Entry 6V3E (electron microscopy, 4.40 A resolution (low resolution: residue-level contacts below are approximate; hydrogen-bond / salt-bridge calls are withheld)); this record covers chains sN1 and d of the 20 polymer chains in the assembly.

Chain sN1:
Molecule: 16s Ribosomal RNA
From: Acinetobacter baumannii
Sequence (1544 nucleotides; row label = number of the first residue in the row):
     1 UUUAACUGAA GAGUUUGAUC AUGGCUCAGA UUGAACGCUG GCGGCAGGCU UAACACAUGC
    61 AAGUCGAGCG GGGGAAGGUA GCUUGCUACC GGACCUAGCG GCGGACGGGU GAGUAAUGCU
   121 UAGGAAUCUG CCUAUUAGUG GGGGACAACA UCUCGAAAGG GAUGCUAAUA CCGCAUACGU
   181 CCUACGGGAG AAAGCAGGGG AUCUUCGGAC CUUGCGCUAA UAGAUGAGCC UAAGUCGGAU
   241 UAGCUAGUUG GUGGGGUAAA GGCCUACCAA GGCGACGAUC UGUAGCGGGU CUGAGAGGAU
   301 GAUCCGCCAC ACUGGGACUG AGACACGGCC CAGACUCCUA CGGGAGGCAG CAGUGGGGAA
   361 UAUUGGACAA UGGGGGGAAC CCUGAUCCAG CCAUGCCGCG UGUGUGAAGA AGGCCUUAUG
   421 GUUGUAAAGC ACUUUAAGCG AGGAGGAGGC UACUCUAGUU AAUACCUAGG GAUAGUGGAC
   481 GUUACUCGCA GAAUAAGCAC CGGCUAACUC UGUGCCAGCA GCCGCGGUAA UACAGAGGGU
   541 GCGAGCGUUA AUCGGAUUUA CUGGGCGUAA AGCGUGCGUA GGCGGCUUAU UAAGUCGGAU
   601 GUGAAAUCCC CGAGCUUAAC UUGGGAAUUG CAUUCGAUAC UGGUGAGCUA GAGUAUGGGA
   661 GAGGAUGGUA GAAUUCCAGG UGUAGCGGUG AAAUGCGUAG AGAUCUGGAG GAAUACCGAU
   721 GGCGAAGGCA GCCAUCUGGC CUAAUACUGA CGCUGAGGUA CGAAAGCAUG GGGAGCAAAC
   781 AGGAUUAGAU ACCCUGGUAG UCCAUGCCGU AAACGAUGUC UACUAGCCGU UGGGGCCUUU
   841 GAGGCUUUAG UGGCGCAGCU AACGCGAUAA GUAGACCGCC UGGGGAGUAC GGUCGCAAGA
   901 CUAAAACUCA AAUGAAUUGA CGGGGGCCCG CACAAGCGGU GGAGCAUGUG GUUUAAUUCG
   961 AUGXAACGCG AAGAACCUUA CCUGGCCUUG ACAUACUAGA AACUUUCCAG AGAUGGAUUG
  1021 GUGCCUUCGG GAAUCUAGAU ACAGGUGCUG CAUGGCUGUC GUCAGCUCGU GUCGUGAGAU
  1081 GUUGGGUUAA GUCCCGCAAC GAGCGCAACC CUUUUCCUUA CUUGCCAGCA UUUCGGAUGG
  1141 GAACUUUAAG GAUACUGCCA GUGACAAACU GGAGGAAGGC GGGGACGACG UCAAGUCAUC
  1201 AUGGCCCUUA CGGCCAGGGC UACACACGUG CUACAAUGGU CGGUACAAAG GGUUGCUACA
  1261 CAGCGAUGUG AUGCUAAUCU CAAAAAGCCG AUCGUAGUCC GGAUUGGAGU CUGCAACUCG
  1321 ACUCCAUGAA GUCGGAAUCG CUAGUAAUCG CGGAUCAGAA UGCCGCGGUG AAUACGUUCC
  1381 CGGGCCUUGU ACACACCGCC CGUCACACCA UGGGAGUUUG UUGCACCAGA AGUAGCUAGC
  1441 CUAACUGCAA AGAGGGCGGU UACCACGGUG UGGCCGAUGA CUGGGGUGAA GUCGUAACAA
  1501 GGUAGCCGUA GGGGAACCUG CGGCUGGAUC ACCUCCUUAA CGAA
Disordered / not traced: 1-2, 1531-1544
Modified / non-standard residues: PSU (pseudouridine-5'-monophosphate) at position 513, 7MG (7N-methyl-8-hydroguanosine-5'-monophosphate) at position 524, 2MG (2N-methylguanosine-5'-monophosphate) at position 963, 5MC (5-methylcytidine-5'-monophosphate) at position 964, 2MG (2N-methylguanosine-5'-monophosphate) at position 1204, 4OC (4n,o2'-methylcytidine-5'-monophosphate) at position 1399, UR3 (3-methyluridine-5'-monophoshate) at position 1495, MA6 (6N-dimethyladenosine-5'-monophoshate) at position 1515, MA6 (6N-dimethyladenosine-5'-monophoshate) at position 1516
Covalent attachments: covalent link PSU_513-A530

Chain d:
Name: 30S ribosomal protein S4
From: Acinetobacter baumannii (strain AB0057)
UniProt: B7IA15 (RS4_ACIB5); residue numbers follow UniProt; this construct covers 1-208
Amino-acid sequence (208 residues; each row starts with the number of its first residue):
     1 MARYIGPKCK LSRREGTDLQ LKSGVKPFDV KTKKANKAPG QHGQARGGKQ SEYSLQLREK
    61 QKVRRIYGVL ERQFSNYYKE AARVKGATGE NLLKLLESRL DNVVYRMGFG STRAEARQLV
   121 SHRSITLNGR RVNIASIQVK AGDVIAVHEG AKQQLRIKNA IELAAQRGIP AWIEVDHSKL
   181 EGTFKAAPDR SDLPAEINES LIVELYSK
Disordered / not traced: 1

How chain sN1 and chain d interact:
Contacting residue pairs (110):
  C6(sN1) - Lys85(d)
  A10(sN1) - Ser207(d)
  A10(sN1) - Lys208(d)
  C397(sN1) - Arg72(d)
  C399(sN1) - Ser136(d)
  G400(sN1) - Ala2(d)
  G400(sN1) - Arg3(d)
  G400(sN1) - Arg117(d)
  U401(sN1) - Ala2(d)
  U401(sN1) - Arg3(d)
  U401(sN1) - Ile5(d)
  G402(sN1) - Arg3(d)
  G402(sN1) - Ile5(d)
  G402(sN1) - Gln118(d)
  G402(sN1) - Arg156(d)
  U403(sN1) - Lys8(d)
  U403(sN1) - Thr112(d)
  U403(sN1) - Ala114(d)
  U403(sN1) - Glu115(d)
  U403(sN1) - Gln118(d)
  G404(sN1) - Lys8(d)
  G404(sN1) - Leu21(d)
  G404(sN1) - Ser111(d)
  G404(sN1) - Thr112(d)
  U405(sN1) - Lys22(d)
  U405(sN1) - Ser23(d)
  U405(sN1) - Val25(d)
  G406(sN1) - Val25(d)
  G406(sN1) - Lys26(d)
  G406(sN1) - Lys31(d)
  A407(sN1) - Lys26(d)
  A407(sN1) - Lys31(d)
  A407(sN1) - Lys33(d)
  G409(sN1) - Lys31(d)
  G409(sN1) - Thr32(d)
  G409(sN1) - Lys33(d)
  G409(sN1) - Lys34(d)
  C414(sN1) - Gln41(d)
  G421(sN1) - Lys37(d)
  U422(sN1) - Arg13(d)
  U422(sN1) - Lys34(d)
  U422(sN1) - Lys37(d)
  U422(sN1) - Pro39(d)
  U422(sN1) - Gly40(d)
  U422(sN1) - Gln41(d)
  U423(sN1) - Lys10(d)
  U423(sN1) - Arg13(d)
  U423(sN1) - Lys34(d)
  U423(sN1) - Ala38(d)
  U423(sN1) - Pro39(d)
  G424(sN1) - Pro7(d)
  G424(sN1) - Lys10(d)
  G424(sN1) - Arg13(d)
  G424(sN1) - Lys34(d)
  U425(sN1) - Cys9(d)
  U425(sN1) - Arg13(d)
  U425(sN1) - Lys22(d)
  U425(sN1) - Lys31(d)
  U425(sN1) - Thr32(d)
  U425(sN1) - Lys34(d)
  A426(sN1) - Gly6(d)
  A426(sN1) - Pro7(d)
  A426(sN1) - Lys8(d)
  A426(sN1) - Cys9(d)
  A426(sN1) - Lys22(d)
  C432(sN1) - Gln154(d)
  C432(sN1) - Arg156(d)
  U433(sN1) - Gln118(d)
  U433(sN1) - His122(d)
  U433(sN1) - Gln154(d)
  U433(sN1) - Arg156(d)
  U434(sN1) - His122(d)
  U435(sN1) - Ser121(d)
  U435(sN1) - His122(d)
  U486(sN1) - Arg123(d)
  C487(sN1) - Arg123(d)
  C487(sN1) - Arg131(d)
  A492(sN1) - Gln118(d)
  A492(sN1) - His122(d)
  A496(sN1) - Ala2(d)
  U505(sN1) - Tyr53(d)
  A506(sN1) - Tyr53(d)
  A506(sN1) - Ser54(d)
  A506(sN1) - Leu57(d)
  C508(sN1) - His42(d)
  U509(sN1) - His42(d)
  G537(sN1) - Gln41(d)
  G537(sN1) - His42(d)
  G538(sN1) - Gly40(d)
  G539(sN1) - Lys10(d)
  G539(sN1) - Arg14(d)
  U540(sN1) - Arg14(d)
  G541(sN1) - Leu57(d)
  G541(sN1) - Arg58(d)
  G541(sN1) - Gln61(d)
  G541(sN1) - Arg65(d)
  C542(sN1) - Gln61(d)
  C542(sN1) - Arg64(d)
  C542(sN1) - Glu71(d)
  G543(sN1) - Leu70(d)
  G543(sN1) - Glu71(d)
  G543(sN1) - Arg72(d)
  A544(sN1) - Ala2(d)
  A544(sN1) - Leu70(d)
  C610(sN1) - Arg83(d)
  U616(sN1) - Arg130(d)
  U616(sN1) - Val132(d)
  U616(sN1) - Asn133(d)
  U616(sN1) - Ile134(d)
  U617(sN1) - Ile134(d)
Other interface residues (no listed pair), chain sN1 (47 interface residues in all): A28, G398, C415, G545
Other interface residues (no listed pair), chain d (62 interface residues in all): Ser51, Gln73, Asn76, Ser124, Ile137, His148

Overview:
Chain sN1 and chain d form an interface of 47 and 62 residues respectively.
Chain sN1 is 16s Ribosomal RNA (Acinetobacter baumannii) and chain d is 30S ribosomal protein S4
(Acinetobacter baumannii (strain AB0057)); the structure, Cryo-EM structure of the Acinetobacter baumannii
Ribosome: 30S subunit, was determined by electron microscopy.
